Entry 5NJJ (X-ray diffraction, 2.70 A resolution); this record covers chains A and H.

== Chain A ==
Molecule: Protein numb homolog
From: Homo sapiens
Reference sequence: P49757 (NUMB_HUMAN); residue numbers follow UniProt; this construct covers 20-175
Chain sequence (156 residues; each row starts with the number of its first residue):
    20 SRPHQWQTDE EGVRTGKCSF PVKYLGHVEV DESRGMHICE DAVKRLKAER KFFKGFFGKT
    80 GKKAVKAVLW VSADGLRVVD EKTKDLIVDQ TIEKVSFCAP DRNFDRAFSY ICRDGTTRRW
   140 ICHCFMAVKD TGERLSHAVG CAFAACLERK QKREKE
Not modelled in the structure: 20-26, 170-175
Swiss-Prot annotation at these positions:
  - modified residue: Thr102 (Phosphothreonine)
  - mutagenesis: Thr102 (T102A: Loss of AAK1-mediated phosphorylation)
From the paper describing this entry:
  - mutagenesis - F162V: decreased binding to Ala-tyr-ile-gly-pro-ptr-leu (chain H)
  - mutagenesis - R69E/K70E/K73E/K78E, G74A/G77A: decreased binding to Mdm2216-302
  - mutagenesis - F162V: unchanged binding to Mdm2

== Chain H ==
Molecule: Ala-tyr-ile-gly-pro-ptr-leu
From: Homo sapiens
Chain sequence (7 residues; row label = number of the first residue in the row):
     1 AYIGPYL
Modified positions: Tyr6 (O-phosphotyrosine; PTR)

== Chain A / chain H interface ==
Contacting residue pairs (26):
  Ser52(A) - Leu7(H)
  Arg53(A) - Ile3(H)
  Met55(A) - Ala1(H)
  Ile111(A) - Pro5(H)
  Glu112(A) - Tyr6(H)
  Lys113(A) - Tyr6(H)
  Val114(A) - Gly4(H)
  Val114(A) - Pro5(H)
  Val114(A) - Tyr6(H)  hydrogen bond (backbone-backbone)
  Ser115(A) - Ile3(H)
  Ser115(A) - Gly4(H)  hydrogen bond (backbone-backbone)
  Phe116(A) - Tyr2(H)
  Cys117(A) - Ala1(H)
  Cys117(A) - Tyr2(H)  hydrogen bond (backbone-backbone)
  Ala118(A) - Ala1(H)
  Pro119(A) - Ala1(H)
  Arg132(A) - Tyr6(H)
  Trp139(A) - Tyr6(H)
  Trp139(A) - Leu7(H)  hydrophobic
  Ser155(A) - Ala1(H)  hydrogen bond (side chain-backbone)
  Ser155(A) - Tyr2(H)
  His156(A) - Tyr2(H)
  Gly159(A) - Tyr2(H)
  Phe162(A) - Tyr2(H)
  Phe162(A) - Ile3(H)
  Phe162(A) - Pro5(H)
Also at the interface, not in a pair above, chain A (20 interface residues in all): Cys165, Leu166

== Summary ==
20 residues of chain A face 7 of chain H across their interface; the contacts include 4 hydrogen bonds. Polar
contacts include Ser155(A)-Ala1(H), Val114(A)-Tyr6(H) and Ser115(A)-Gly4(H). UniProt lists one mutagenesis
site on chain A. From the paper: R69E/K70E/K73E/K78E and G74A/G77A of chain A reduce binding to Mdm2216-302;
F162V of chain A reduces binding to Ala-tyr-ile-gly-pro-ptr-leu (chain H).
Here chain A is Protein numb homolog and chain H is Ala-tyr-ile-gly-pro-ptr-leu, both from Homo sapiens. Entry
5NJJ (PTB domain of human Numb isoform-1) was determined by X-ray diffraction together with 5NJK from the same
study.
